5NVN - chains A and B; structure by X-ray diffraction, 1.90 A resolution.

Chain A:
Molecule: Eukaryotic translation initiation factor 4E type 2
Organism: Homo sapiens
Reference sequence: O60573 (IF4E2_HUMAN); numbering as in UniProt (aligned over 52-234)
Amino-acid sequence (189 residues; row label = number of the first residue in the row):
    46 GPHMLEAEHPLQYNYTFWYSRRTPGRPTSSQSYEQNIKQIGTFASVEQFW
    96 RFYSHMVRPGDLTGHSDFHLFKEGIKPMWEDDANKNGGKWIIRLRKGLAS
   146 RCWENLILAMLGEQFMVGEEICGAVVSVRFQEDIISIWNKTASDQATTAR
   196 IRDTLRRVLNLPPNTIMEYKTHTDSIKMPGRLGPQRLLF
Unresolved in the structure: 67-80, 225-234
Sequence notes: expression tag (46-51)
Curated features (UniProtKB/Swiss-Prot):
  - region (EIF4EBP1/2/3 binding): His54 to Gln57, Trp95 to Ser99, Asn150 to Gly157
  - binding site (mRNA): Tyr78, Glu79, His110, Trp124, Glu125, Arg174 to Ile179, Lys222 to Pro224
  - modified residue: Lys134 (N6-acetyllysine)
  - cross-link (Glycyl lysine isopeptide (Lys-Gly)): Lys134 (interchain with G-Cter in ISG15), Lys222 (interchain with G-Cter in ISG15)
What the authors report for this chain:
  - mutagenesis - I85A/M101A, W95A: abolished binding to Eukaryotic translation initiation factor 4E-binding protein 1 (chain B)
  - mutagenesis - S99N (10-fold): increased binding to Eukaryotic translation initiation factor 4E-binding protein 1 (chain B)
  - specificity-determining residues: Ser99
  - mutagenesis - R103L/E149L: decreased binding to endogenous GYF2

Chain B:
Molecule: Eukaryotic translation initiation factor 4E-binding protein 1
Organism: Homo sapiens
Reference sequence: Q13541 (4EBP1_HUMAN); numbering as in UniProt (aligned over 50-83)
Amino-acid sequence (38 residues; each row starts with the number of its first residue):
    46 GPHMTRIIYDRKFLMECRNSPVTKTPPRDLPTIPGVTS
Unresolved in the structure: 46-49
Sequence notes: expression tag (46-49)
Curated features (UniProtKB/Swiss-Prot):
  - motif: Tyr54 to Met60 (YXXXXLphi motif)
  - modified residue: Thr50 (Phosphothreonine), Tyr54 (Phosphotyrosine), Ser65 (Phosphoserine), Thr70 (Phosphothreonine), Thr77 (Phosphothreonine), Ser83 (Phosphoserine)
  - cross-link: Lys57 (Glycyl lysine isopeptide (Lys-Gly) (interchain with G-Cter in ubiquitin))

How chain A and chain B interact:
Contacting residue pairs - 61 pairs, chain A then chain B:
  Glu51(A) with Val67(B)
  His54(A) with Tyr54(B); Phe58(B); Cys62(B)
  Pro55(A) with Ile52(B); Tyr54(B), hydrogen bond (backbone-side chain)
  Leu56(A) with Ile52(B)
  Gln57(A) with Arg51(B); Ile52(B), hydrogen bond (side chain-backbone)
  Tyr58(A) with Arg51(B), hydrogen bond
  Tyr64(A) with Val81(B)
  Arg66(A) with Ile78(B); Pro79(B), hydrogen bond (side chain-backbone); Val81(B)
  Lys83(A) with Ile78(B)
  Ile85(A) with Leu75(B), hydrophobic; Pro76(B)
  Val91(A) with Tyr54(B), hydrophobic; Leu59(B), hydrophobic; Cys62(B), hydrophobic
  Glu92(A) with Val67(B); Thr68(B)
  Trp95(A) with Leu59(B), hydrogen bond (side chain-backbone); Met60(B), hydrophobic; Arg63(B); Thr68(B)
  Arg96(A) with Val67(B); Thr68(B); Thr70(B), hydrogen bond (side chain-backbone); Pro71(B), hydrogen bond (side chain-backbone); Pro72(B)
  Phe97(A) with Pro72(B), hydrophobic; Asp74(B)
  Ser99(A) with Thr68(B)
  His100(A) with Thr68(B); Thr70(B); Pro71(B); Leu75(B); Thr82(B); Ser83(B), hydrogen bond (backbone-backbone)
  Met101(A) with Val81(B); Ser83(B)
  Val102(A) with Gly80(B); Val81(B), hydrogen bond (backbone-backbone)
  Leu107(A) with Gly80(B)
  Phe113(A) with Val81(B), hydrophobic
  Glu149(A) with Arg56(B), salt bridge
  Asn150(A) with Arg56(B), hydrogen bond
  Leu153(A) with Leu59(B); Met60(B), hydrophobic
  Gly157(A) with Ile52(B); Ile53(B); Tyr54(B), hydrogen bond (backbone-backbone)
  Glu158(A) with Arg51(B), salt bridge; Ile52(B)
  Gln159(A) with Ile53(B); Tyr54(B), hydrogen bond (side chain-backbone); Asp55(B)
  Met161(A) with Ile53(B), hydrophobic
  Gly163(A) with Arg51(B), hydrogen bond (backbone-side chain)
  Glu164(A) with Arg51(B), salt bridge
Also at the interface, not in a pair above, chain A (34 interface residues in all): Glu53, Gln84, Gly86, Gln93
Also at the interface, not in a pair above, chain B (27 interface residues in all): Ser65, Lys69
From the paper, about this interface:
  - pairs named by the authors: Ile52(B)-Pro55(A), Pro72(B)-Phe97(A)
  - interface residues, chain A: Tyr64(A), Ile85(A), His100(A), Met101(A), Val102(A)
  - interface residues, chain B: Tyr54(B), Leu59(B), Met60(B), Val81(B), Ser83(B)

Overview:
34 residues of chain A and 27 residues of chain B are in contact; the contacts include 13 hydrogen bonds and 3
salt bridges. Polar contacts include Glu149(A)-Arg56(B), Glu158(A)-Arg51(B) and Glu164(A)-Arg51(B). The paper
describes contacts between Ile52(B) and Pro55(A) and Pro72(B) and Phe97(A). From the paper: I85A/M101A and
W95A of chain A abolish binding to Eukaryotic translation initiation factor 4E-binding protein 1 (chain B);
interface residues Tyr64(A), Ile85(A) and Tyr54(B) among others; 4 substitutions were tested in all.
Here chain A is Eukaryotic translation initiation factor 4E type 2 and chain B is Eukaryotic translation
initiation factor 4E-binding protein 1, both from Homo sapiens. Entry 5NVN (Crystal structure of the human
4EHP-4E-BP1 complex) was determined by X-ray diffraction together with 5NVK and 5NVM from the same study.
